8G7C - chains A and B of the 6 polymer chains in the assembly; structure by electron microscopy, 4.10 A resolution (low resolution: residue-level contacts below are approximate; hydrogen-bond / salt-bridge calls are withheld).

== Chain A (and B) ==
Name: Spike glycoprotein
Organism: Severe acute respiratory syndrome coronavirus 2
Notes: chain B of this document is another copy of the same molecule, construct and numbering; everything in this record applies to it too
Reference sequence: P0DTC2 (SPIKE_SARS2); residues 14-1211 here = UniProt positions 14-1211
Amino-acid sequence (1234 residues; numbered 14 to 1247; the number before each row is that of its first residue):
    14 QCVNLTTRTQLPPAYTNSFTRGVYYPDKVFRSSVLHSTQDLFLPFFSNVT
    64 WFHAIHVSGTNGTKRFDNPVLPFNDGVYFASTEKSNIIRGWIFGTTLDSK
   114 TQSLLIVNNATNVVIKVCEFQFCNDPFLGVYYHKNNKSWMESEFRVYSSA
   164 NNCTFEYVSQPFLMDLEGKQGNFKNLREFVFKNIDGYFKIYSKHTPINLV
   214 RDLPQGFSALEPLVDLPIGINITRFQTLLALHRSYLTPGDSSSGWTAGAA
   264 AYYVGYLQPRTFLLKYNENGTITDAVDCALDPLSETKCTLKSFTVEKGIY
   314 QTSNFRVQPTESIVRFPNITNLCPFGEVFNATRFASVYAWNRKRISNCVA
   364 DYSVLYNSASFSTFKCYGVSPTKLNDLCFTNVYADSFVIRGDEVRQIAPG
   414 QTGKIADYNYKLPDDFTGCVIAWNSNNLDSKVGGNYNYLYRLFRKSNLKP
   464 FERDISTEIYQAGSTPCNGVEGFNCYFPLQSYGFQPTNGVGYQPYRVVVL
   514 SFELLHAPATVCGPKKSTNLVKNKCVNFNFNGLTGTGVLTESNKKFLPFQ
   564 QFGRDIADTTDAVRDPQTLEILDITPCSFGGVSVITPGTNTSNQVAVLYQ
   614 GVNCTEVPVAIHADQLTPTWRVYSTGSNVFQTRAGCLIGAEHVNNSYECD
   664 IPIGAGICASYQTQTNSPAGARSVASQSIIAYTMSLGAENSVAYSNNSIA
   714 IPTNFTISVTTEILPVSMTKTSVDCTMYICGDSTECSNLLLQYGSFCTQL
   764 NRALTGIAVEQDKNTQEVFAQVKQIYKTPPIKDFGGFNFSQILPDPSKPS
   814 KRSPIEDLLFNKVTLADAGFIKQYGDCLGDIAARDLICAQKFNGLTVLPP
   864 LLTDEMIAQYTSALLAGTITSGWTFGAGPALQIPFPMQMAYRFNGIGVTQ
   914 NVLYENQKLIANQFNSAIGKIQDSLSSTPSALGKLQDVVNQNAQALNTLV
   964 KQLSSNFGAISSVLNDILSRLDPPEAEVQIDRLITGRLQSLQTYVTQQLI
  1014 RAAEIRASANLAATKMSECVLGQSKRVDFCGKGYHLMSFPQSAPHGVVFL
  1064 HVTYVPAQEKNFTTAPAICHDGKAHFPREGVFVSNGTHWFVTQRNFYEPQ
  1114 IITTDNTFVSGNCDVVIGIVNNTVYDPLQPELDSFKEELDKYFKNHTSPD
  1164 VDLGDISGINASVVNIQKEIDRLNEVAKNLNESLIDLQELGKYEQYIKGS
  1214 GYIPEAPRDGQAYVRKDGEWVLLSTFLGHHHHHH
Disordered / not traced: 181-183, 621-1247
Disulfides: Cys15-Cys136, Cys131-Cys166, Cys291-Cys301, Cys379-Cys432, Cys391-Cys525, Cys480-Cys488, Cys538-Cys590
Covalently attached groups: N-acetylglucosamine (NAG) linked to Asn234, Asn282, Asn331, Asn343
Sequence notes: conflict Gly614 (Asp in P0DTC2), Ala682 (Arg in P0DTC2), Gly683 (Arg in P0DTC2), Pro817 (Phe in P0DTC2), Pro892 (Ala in P0DTC2), Pro899 (Ala in P0DTC2), Pro942 (Ala in P0DTC2), Pro986 (Lys in P0DTC2), Pro987 (Val in P0DTC2); expression tag (1212-1247)
UniProt features mapped onto this chain:
  - region: Asn280 to Cys301 (Putative superantigen), Arg403 to Asp405 (Integrin-binding motif), Asn448 to Phe456 (Immunodominant HLA epitope recognized by the CD8+), Pro681, Ala684 (Putative superantigen), Ser816 to Tyr837 (Fusion peptide 1), Lys835 to Phe855 (Fusion peptide 2), Asp1163 to Glu1202 (Heptad repeat 2)
  - site (Cleavage): Arg685, Ser686, Arg815, Ser816
  - glycosylation: Asn17 (N-linked (GlcNAc...) (complex) asparagine), Asn61 (N-linked (GlcNAc...) (hybrid) asparagine), Asn74 (N-linked (GlcNAc...) (complex) asparagine), Asn122 (N-linked (GlcNAc...) (hybrid) asparagine), Asn149 (N-linked (GlcNAc...) (complex) asparagine), Asn165 (N-linked (GlcNAc...) (complex) asparagine), Asn234 (N-linked (GlcNAc...) (high mannose) asparagine), Asn282 (N-linked (GlcNAc...) (complex) asparagine), Thr323 (O-linked (GalNAc) threonine), Ser325 (O-linked (HexNAc...) serine), Asn331 (N-linked (GlcNAc...) (complex) asparagine), Asn343 (N-linked (GlcNAc...) (complex) asparagine), Asn603 (N-linked (GlcNAc...) (hybrid) asparagine), Asn616 (N-linked (GlcNAc...) (complex) asparagine), Asn657 (N-linked (GlcNAc...) (complex) asparagine), Thr676 (O-linked (GlcNAc...) threonine), Thr678 (O-linked (GlcNAc...) threonine), Asn709 (N-linked (GlcNAc...) (high mannose) asparagine), Asn717 (N-linked (GlcNAc...) (hybrid) asparagine), Asn801 (N-linked (GlcNAc...) (hybrid) asparagine) and 6 more in UniProt
  - natural variant: Leu18 (L18F: In strain: Beta/B.1.351, Gamma/P.1 and 1 more), Thr19 (T19I: In strain: Omicron/BQ.1.1, Omicron/XBB.1.5 and 1 more; T19R: In strain: Delta/B.1.617.2, Omicron/BA.2 and 4 more), Thr20 (T20N: In strain: Gamma/P.1), Leu24 to Ala27 (sequence variant, change not given here; In strain: Omicron/BA.2, Omicron/BA.2.12.1 and 6 more), Pro26 (P26S: In strain: Gamma/P.1), Gln52 (Q52H: In strain: Omicron/EG.5.1), Ala67 (A67V: In strain: Eta/B.1.525, Omicron/BA.1), His69 to Val70 (deletion: In strain: Alpha/B.1.1.7, Eta/B.1.525 and 5 more), Gly75 (G75V: In strain: Lambda/C.37), Thr76 (T76I: In strain: Lambda/C.37), Asp80 (D80A: In strain: Beta/B.1.351), Val83 (V83A: In strain: Omicron/XBB.1.5, Omicron/EG.5.1), 80 further natural variant entries in UniProt
  - mutagenesis: His69 to Val70 (Increased incorporation of cleaved spike into virions), Asn121 (N121Q: Partial loss of biliverdin affinity), Arg190 (R190K: Partial loss of biliverdin affinity), Asn234 (N234Q: Increased resistance to neutralizing antibodies), Asn331 (N331Q: Reduced viral infectivity), Asn343 (N343Q: Reduced viral infectivity), Leu452 (L452R: Increased resistance to neutralizing antibodies. Decreases HLA binding to NF9 epitope. Increased binding affinity to human ACE2), Tyr453 (Y453F: Decreased HLA binding to NF9 epitope. Increased binding affinity to human ACE2), Ala475 (A475V: Increased resistance to neutralizing antibodies), Val483 (V483A: Increased resistance to neutralizing antibodies), Glu484 (E484D: Increased replication in human TMEM106B overexpressing cells), Phe490 (F490L: Increased resistance to neutralizing antibodies and human covalescent sera neutralization), 11 further mutagenesis entries in UniProt

== Interface between chain A and chain B ==
Pairs across the interface (21):
  Arg357(A) with Gly199(B); Tyr200(B); Pro230(B); Ile231(B); Gly232(B)
  Asn394(A) with Tyr200(B)
  Lys557(A) with Phe43(B)
  Lys558(A) with Phe43(B)
  Phe559(A) with Phe43(B)
  Phe562(A) with Asp40(B); Lys41(B); Pro225(B)
  Gln563(A) with Lys41(B); Val42(B); Phe43(B)
  Gln564(A) with Lys41(B)
  Phe565(A) with Val42(B); Phe43(B)
  Gly566(A) with Phe43(B)
  Arg567(A) with Phe43(B)
  Asp568(A) with Val47(B)
Other interface residues (no listed pair), chain A (13 interface residues in all): Tyr396
Other interface residues (no listed pair), chain B (14 interface residues in all): Tyr38, Arg44, Asp198

== In short ==
13 residues of chain A and 14 residues of chain B are in contact. N-acetylglucosamine is covalently linked to
Asn234(A), Asn282(A), Asn331(A) and Asn343(A). From UniProt: 23 mutagenesis sites on chain A.
Both chains are Spike glycoprotein (Severe acute respiratory syndrome coronavirus 2). Entry 8G7C (local
refinement of SARS-CoV-2 spike/Nb4 complex with 2 RBDs up and 3 Nb4 bound) was determined by electron
microscopy.
